Entry 8T9G (electron microscopy, 6.20 A resolution (low resolution: residue-level contacts below are approximate; hydrogen-bond / salt-bridge calls are withheld)); this record covers chains H and V of the 21 polymer chains in the assembly.

[Chain H]
Molecule: 215-nt DNA strand
Sequence (215 nucleotides; row label = number of the first residue in the row):
     7 ATCGGGAGCTCCGACCGAATGACATGCATGCATACAGGATGTATATACCT
    57 GACACGTGCCTGGAGACTAGGGAGTAACCCCCTTGGCGGTTAAAACGCGG
   107 GGGACAGCGCGTACGTGCGTTTAAGCGGTGCTAGAGCTGCCTACGACCAA
   157 TGGAGCGGCCTCGGCACCGGGATCCCCCAGCCGCCGGCAGCGCAGCGCCT
   207 GACGGGCACACAGTC

[Chain V]
Molecule: Histone H2B 1.1
Organism: Xenopus laevis
UniProtKB: P02281 (H2B11_XENLA); residues 1-122 here correspond to UniProt positions 5-126 (UniProt number = residue number + 4)
Chain sequence (123 residues; row label = number of the first residue in the row; numbering starts at 0):
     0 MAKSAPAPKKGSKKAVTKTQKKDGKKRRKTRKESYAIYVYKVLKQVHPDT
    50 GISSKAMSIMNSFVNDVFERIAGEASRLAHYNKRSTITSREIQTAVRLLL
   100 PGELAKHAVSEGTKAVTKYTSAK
Unresolved in the structure: 0-27
Sequence notes: initiating methionine (0); conflict Thr29 (Ser33 in P02281)
Curated features (UniProtKB/Swiss-Prot):
  - modified residue: Lys2 (N6-acetyllysine), Lys9 (N6-acetyllysine), Ser11 (Phosphoserine), Lys12 (N6-acetyllysine), Lys17 (N6-acetyllysine)
  - glycosylation: Ser109 (O-linked (GlcNAc) serine)
  - cross-link: Lys117 (Glycyl lysine isopeptide (Lys-Gly) (interchain with G-Cter in ubiquitin))

[Interface between chain H and chain V]
Residue-residue contacts (14):
  DC59(H) - Tyr39(V)
  DC59(H) - Ile51(V)
  DC59(H) - Ser52(V)
  DC59(H) - Ser53(V)
  DA60(H) - Tyr39(V)
  DA60(H) - Gly50(V)
  DG68(H) - Arg30(V)
  DG78(H) - Ser84(V)
  DG78(H) - Thr85(V)
  DA79(H) - Arg83(V)
  DA79(H) - Ser84(V)
  DA79(H) - Thr85(V)
  DG80(H) - Arg83(V)
  DC143(H) - Lys31(V)
Interface residues without a listed pair, chain H (9 interface residues in all): DA58, DT67
Interface residues without a listed pair, chain V (12 interface residues in all): Thr29, Lys82

[Summary]
Chain H and chain V form an interface of 9 and 12 residues respectively.
Chain H is a 215-nt DNA strand and chain V is Histone H2B 1.1 (Xenopus laevis); the structure, Automethylated
PRC2 dimer bound to nucleosome, was determined by electron microscopy together with 8TAS and 8TB9 from the
same study.
